Entry 1DNW (X-ray diffraction, 1.90 A resolution); this record covers chains A and C of the 4 polymer chains in the assembly.

Chain A:
Protein: Myeloperoxidase
From: Homo sapiens
Notes: EC 1.11.1.7; fragment: myeloperoxidase light chain containing residues 1 to 104
UniProtKB: P05164 (PERM_HUMAN); residues 1-104 here correspond to UniProt positions 167-270 (UniProt number = residue number + 166)
Chain sequence (104 residues; row label = number of the first residue in the row):
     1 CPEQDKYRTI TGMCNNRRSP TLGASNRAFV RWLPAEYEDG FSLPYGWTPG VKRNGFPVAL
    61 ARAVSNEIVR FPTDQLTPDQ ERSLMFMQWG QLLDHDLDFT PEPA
Disulfides: Cys-1/Cys-14
Metal / ion sites: Ca2+: Asp-96 (shared with Thr-168(C), Phe-170(C), Asp-172(C), Ser-174(C) of chain C)
Ligand contacts:
  - cyanide ion (CYN): Gln-91, Asp-94, His-95
  - heme (HEM): Met-87, Gly-90, Gln-91, Asp-94, Asp-98, Phe-99, Thr-100
Curated features (UniProtKB/Swiss-Prot):
  - active site: His-95 (Proton acceptor)
  - binding site (heme b): Asp-94
  - binding site (Ca(2+)): Asp-96

Chain C:
Protein: Myeloperoxidase
From: Homo sapiens
Notes: EC 1.11.1.7; fragment: myeloperoxidase heavy chain containing residues 113 to 578
UniProtKB: P05164 (PERM_HUMAN); residues 113-578 here correspond to UniProt positions 279-744 (UniProt number = residue number + 166)
Chain sequence (466 residues; numbered 113 to 578; the number before each row is that of its first residue):
   113 VNCETSCVQQ PPCFPLKIPP NDPRIKNQAD CIPFFRSCPA CPGSNITIRN QINALTSFVD
   173 ASMVYGSEEP LARNLRNMSN QLGLLAVNQR FQDNGRALLP FDNLHDDPCL LTNRSARIPC
   233 FLAGDTRSSE MPELTSMHTL LLREHNRLAT ELKSLNPRWD GERLYQEARK IVGAMVQIIT
   293 YRDYLPLVLG PTAMRKYLPT YRSYNDSVDP RIANVFTNAF RYGHTLIQPF MFRLDNRYQP
   353 MEPNPRVPLS RVFFASWRVV LEGGIDPILR GLMATPAKLN RQNQIAVDEI RERLFEQVMR
   413 IGLDLPALNM QRSRDHGLPG YNAWRRFCGL PQPETVGQLG TVLRNLKLAR KLMEQYGTPN
   473 NIDIWMGGVS EPLKRKGRVG PLLACIIGTQ FRKLRDGDRF WWENEGVFSM QQRQALAQIS
   533 LPRIICDNTG ITTVSKNNIF MSNSYPRDFV NCSTLPALNL ASWREA
Differences from the reference sequence: modified residue (150)
Modified / non-standard residues: Cys-150 (s-hydroxycysteine; CSO)
Disulfides: Cys-115/Cys-125, Cys-119/Cys-143, Cys-221/Cys-232, Cys-440/Cys-497, Cys-538/Cys-564
Covalent attachments: N-acetylglucosamine (NAG) linked to Asn-189, Asn-225; heme (HEM) linked to Glu-242, Met-243; glycan linked to Asn-317
Metal / ion sites: Ca2+: Thr-168, Phe-170, Asp-172, Ser-174 (shared with Asp-96(A) of chain A); heme Fe: His-336 (together with cyanide ion)
Ligand contacts:
  - cyanide ion (CYN): Val-199, Asn-200, Gln-201, Pro-212, Phe-213
  - heme (HEM): Arg-239, Tyr-296, Thr-329, Phe-332, Arg-333, Tyr-334, Gly-335, His-336, Ile-339, Phe-365, Leu-406, Phe-407, Leu-417, Leu-420, Asn-421, Arg-424
Curated features (UniProtKB/Swiss-Prot):
  - binding site (Ca(2+)): Thr-168, Phe-170, Asp-172, Ser-174
  - binding site (heme b): Glu-242, Met-243, His-336
  - site: Arg-239 (Transition state stabilizer)
  - modified residue: Cys-150 (Cysteine sulfenic acid (-SOH))
  - glycosylation (N-linked (GlcNAc...) asparagine): Asn-157, Asn-189, Asn-225, Asn-317, Asn-563

How chain A and chain C interact:
Residue-residue contacts (308):
  Asp-5(A) with Arg-511(C), salt bridge; Phe-512(C)
  Lys-6(A) with Arg-275(C); Lys-282(C)
  Tyr-7(A) with Arg-275(C); Gln-278(C); Glu-279(C), hydrogen bond; Phe-512(C)
  Arg-8(A) with Phe-170(C); Val-171(C); Asp-172(C); Arg-281(C), hydrogen bond (backbone-side chain); Gln-289(C); Asp-510(C), salt bridge; Phe-512(C), hydrogen bond (side chain-backbone)
  Thr-9(A) with Arg-281(C), hydrogen bond (backbone-side chain)
  Ile-10(A) with Thr-168(C); Gly-178(C); Ser-179(C); Glu-180(C); Glu-181(C); Ala-184(C), hydrophobic; Tyr-277(C); Arg-281(C)
  Thr-11(A) with Thr-168(C); Ser-179(C)
  Gly-12(A) with Thr-168(C); Phe-170(C)
  Cys-14(A) with Arg-511(C), hydrogen bond (backbone-side chain)
  Asn-15(A) with Phe-170(C); Tyr-316(C), hydrogen bond (backbone-side chain); Gly-509(C); Asp-510(C), hydrogen bond; Arg-511(C), hydrogen bond (backbone-side chain); Phe-512(C)
  Asn-16(A) with Tyr-316(C); Asp-318(C), hydrogen bond (side chain-backbone)
  Arg-17(A) with Arg-511(C)
  Arg-18(A) with Asp-318(C), salt bridge; Ser-319(C), hydrogen bond
  Leu-22(A) with Phe-170(C); Asp-321(C); Pro-322(C); Arg-323(C)
  Gly-23(A) with Thr-168(C); Ser-169(C), hydrogen bond (backbone-backbone); Phe-170(C); Arg-323(C)
  Ser-25(A) with Asn-165(C); Ala-166(C); Leu-167(C); Thr-168(C); Ser-179(C), hydrogen bond (side chain-backbone)
  Asn-26(A) with Ile-164(C); Asn-165(C), hydrogen bond (backbone-backbone); Ala-166(C); Glu-180(C), hydrogen bond
  Arg-27(A) with Ile-164(C); Asn-165(C), hydrogen bond (backbone-backbone)
  Ala-28(A) with Ala-152(C), hydrophobic; Asn-162(C); Gln-163(C)
  Phe-29(A) with Asn-162(C), hydrogen bond (backbone-side chain); Gln-163(C), hydrogen bond (backbone-backbone); Ile-164(C); Asn-165(C); Ile-324(C); Asn-326(C); Thr-329(C)
  Val-30(A) with Asp-321(C); Arg-323(C); Ile-324(C), hydrogen bond (backbone-backbone); Ala-325(C); Asn-326(C), hydrogen bond (backbone-backbone)
  Arg-31(A) with Arg-161(C), hydrogen bond (side chain-backbone); Asn-162(C); Gln-163(C); Asn-326(C); His-428(C), hydrogen bond (side chain-backbone); Gly-429(C); Leu-430(C)
  Trp-32(A) with Ala-325(C); Val-327(C), hydrophobic; Trp-436(C), hydrophobic; Phe-439(C), hydrophobic; Ile-498(C); Thr-501(C); Gln-502(C); Lys-505(C)
  Leu-33(A) with Pro-431(C), hydrophobic; Ala-435(C); Trp-436(C), hydrophobic
  Pro-34(A) with Pro-431(C)
  Ala-35(A) with Ile-160(C), hydrophobic; Gly-429(C)
  Glu-36(A) with Gly-429(C), hydrogen bond (backbone-backbone); Pro-431(C)
  Tyr-37(A) with Arg-148(C); Arg-161(C), hydrogen bond (side chain-backbone); Gln-163(C), hydrogen bond; Arg-426(C); Asp-427(C), hydrogen bond (side chain-backbone); His-428(C), hydrogen bond (side chain-backbone); Gly-429(C)
  Phe-41(A) with Asn-157(C); Thr-159(C); Ile-160(C); Arg-161(C), hydrogen bond (backbone-backbone)
  Ser-42(A) with Arg-148(C), hydrogen bond (backbone-side chain); Arg-161(C)
  Pro-44(A) with Phe-126(C), hydrophobic; Arg-148(C); Arg-426(C); Asp-427(C)
  Tyr-45(A) with Phe-126(C); Arg-426(C)
  Gly-46(A) with Phe-126(C)
  Trp-47(A) with Gln-121(C), hydrogen bond (backbone-side chain); Cys-125(C); Phe-126(C), hydrophobic
  Arg-53(A) with Leu-430(C), hydrogen bond (side chain-backbone); Pro-431(C); Gly-432(C); Asn-473(C), hydrogen bond (backbone-side chain)
  Asn-54(A) with Asn-473(C)
  Phe-56(A) with Tyr-468(C); Gly-469(C); Thr-470(C); Asn-473(C)
  Val-58(A) with Arg-426(C)
  Ala-59(A) with Arg-426(C), hydrogen bond (backbone-side chain); Gln-467(C)
  Leu-60(A) with Lys-129(C); Ile-130(C); Pro-131(C)
  Ala-61(A) with Ala-419(C); Met-422(C); Arg-426(C)
  Arg-62(A) with Lys-129(C); Pro-131(C); Asp-134(C), salt bridge; Arg-136(C); Ile-144(C); Arg-403(C), hydrogen bond (side chain-backbone); Glu-404(C), salt bridge; Asp-416(C), salt bridge; Ala-419(C)
  Ala-63(A) with Gln-467(C)
  Val-64(A) with Met-422(C), hydrophobic; Gln-467(C); Tyr-468(C); Met-478(C), hydrophobic
  Ser-65(A) with Arg-403(C), hydrogen bond; Asp-416(C), hydrogen bond; Pro-418(C); Met-422(C)
  Asn-66(A) with Pro-131(C); Asp-134(C), hydrogen bond; Pro-135(C); Arg-403(C), hydrogen bond
  Glu-67(A) with Lys-463(C); Gln-467(C)
  Ile-68(A) with Ile-397(C); Leu-460(C), hydrophobic; Lys-463(C); Leu-464(C), hydrophobic; Gln-467(C); Met-478(C), hydrophobic
  Val-69(A) with Ala-398(C), hydrophobic; Arg-403(C); Pro-418(C), hydrophobic; Met-478(C), hydrophobic
  Arg-70(A) with Arg-403(C)
  Phe-71(A) with Lys-390(C); Asn-395(C); Gln-396(C); Ala-398(C); Val-399(C)
  Gln-75(A) with Gln-396(C), hydrogen bond (backbone-side chain)
  Leu-76(A) with Gln-340(C); Pro-341(C); Lys-390(C); Gln-396(C); Val-399(C), hydrophobic
  Thr-77(A) with Lys-390(C); Leu-391(C), hydrogen bond (backbone-backbone); Arg-393(C), hydrogen bond; Gln-396(C), hydrogen bond
  Pro-78(A) with Pro-388(C), hydrophobic; Ala-389(C)
  Asp-79(A) with Pro-388(C); Ala-389(C), hydrogen bond (backbone-backbone); Leu-391(C); Arg-490(C), salt bridge; Asn-555(C), hydrogen bond (backbone-side chain)
  Gln-80(A) with Asn-555(C)
  Glu-81(A) with Arg-490(C), salt bridge; Phe-552(C); Met-553(C)
  Arg-82(A) with Leu-299(C), hydrogen bond (side chain-backbone); Pro-388(C); Ala-389(C), hydrogen bond (backbone-backbone); Lys-488(C), hydrogen bond (side chain-backbone); Arg-490(C); Phe-552(C); Met-553(C); Asn-555(C), hydrogen bond (backbone-side chain)
  Ser-83(A) with Leu-384(C); Met-385(C); Thr-387(C); Ala-389(C); Ile-551(C), hydrogen bond (side chain-backbone); Phe-552(C), hydrogen bond (backbone-backbone); Ser-554(C); Asn-555(C)
  Leu-84(A) with Leu-338(C); Gln-340(C); Phe-344(C), hydrophobic; Leu-384(C), hydrogen bond (backbone-backbone); Thr-387(C), hydrogen bond (backbone-backbone); Pro-388(C); Ala-389(C)
  Met-85(A) with Met-249(C), hydrophobic; Leu-384(C), hydrogen bond (backbone-backbone); Phe-552(C)
  Phe-86(A) with Tyr-296(C); Leu-299(C); Val-300(C), hydrophobic; Tyr-334(C); Leu-338(C), hydrophobic; Arg-490(C); Phe-552(C), hydrophobic
  Met-87(A) with Leu-338(C), hydrophobic
  Gln-88(A) with Met-243(C); Glu-245(C); Leu-246(C); Met-249(C); Leu-384(C)
  Trp-89(A) with Met-249(C), hydrophobic; Val-288(C); Ile-291(C), hydrophobic; Thr-292(C), hydrogen bond; Tyr-296(C); Leu-533(C), hydrophobic; Phe-552(C), hydrophobic
  Gly-90(A) with Tyr-296(C); Phe-332(C)
  Gln-91(A) with Glu-242(C), hydrogen bond; Met-243(C); Leu-246(C)
  Leu-92(A) with Met-175(C); Leu-246(C), hydrophobic; Met-249(C), hydrophobic; His-250(C)
  Leu-93(A) with Thr-292(C); Tyr-296(C), hydrophobic; Phe-503(C), hydrophobic
  Asp-94(A) with Arg-239(C), salt bridge; Phe-332(C)
  His-95(A) with Leu-167(C); Met-175(C); Asp-237(C), salt bridge; Arg-239(C), hydrogen bond; Leu-246(C)
  Asp-96(A) with Thr-168(C); Phe-170(C); Val-171(C); Asp-172(C), hydrogen bond (side chain-backbone); Ala-173(C), hydrogen bond (side chain-backbone); Ser-174(C), hydrogen bond (side chain-backbone); Met-175(C); Val-288(C)
  Leu-97(A) with Asn-165(C), hydrogen bond (backbone-side chain); Thr-168(C); Ser-169(C); Val-171(C), hydrophobic; Ile-324(C); Phe-328(C), hydrophobic; Phe-503(C), hydrophobic; Leu-506(C), hydrophobic
  Asp-98(A) with Asn-165(C); Leu-167(C); Arg-239(C), hydrogen bond (backbone-side chain); Phe-328(C); Thr-329(C)
  Phe-99(A) with Ile-164(C); Asn-165(C), hydrogen bond (backbone-side chain); Ala-166(C), hydrogen bond (backbone-backbone); Leu-167(C), hydrophobic; Thr-238(C); Arg-239(C)
  Thr-100(A) with Ser-149(C); Gln-163(C); Ile-164(C); His-428(C)
  Pro-101(A) with Ser-149(C); Cys-150(C), hydrogen bond (backbone-backbone); Ile-164(C)
  Glu-102(A) with Phe-147(C); Arg-148(C); Ser-149(C); Cys-150(C); Arg-424(C), salt bridge
  Pro-103(A) with Pro-124(C), hydrophobic; Phe-147(C); Arg-148(C); Cys-150(C)
  Ala-104(A) with Phe-147(C)
Also at the interface, not in a pair above, chain A (85 interface residues in all): Ala-24, Gly-40, Leu-43, Thr-73
Also at the interface, not in a pair above, chain C (153 interface residues in all): Gln-122, Pro-123, Leu-128, Ser-156, Tyr-177, Leu-253, Gly-335, Ile-339, Leu-381, Asp-400, Gln-423, Asn-472, Asp-475, Trp-477, Gly-489, Trp-513, Ile-537

Summary:
85 residues of chain A and 153 residues of chain C are in contact; the contacts include 63 hydrogen bonds and
11 salt bridges. Polar contacts include Asp-5(A)/Arg-511(C), Arg-8(A)/Asp-510(C) and Arg-18(A)/Asp-318(C).
Bound to chain A: cyanide ion and heme. Ligands of chain C: cyanide ion.
Here chain A is Myeloperoxidase and chain C is Myeloperoxidase, both from Homo sapiens. Entry 1DNW (Human
myeloperoxidase-cyanide-thiocyanate complex) was determined by X-ray diffraction, deposited together with
1DNU, 1D5L and 1D7W.
